PDB entry 8JB0 | electron microscopy, 4.20 A resolution (low resolution: residue-level contacts below are approximate; hydrogen-bond / salt-bridge calls are withheld) | chains P and U of the 24 polymer chains in the assembly

[Chain P (and U)]
Name: Bacterioferritin
Source organism: Streptomyces coelicolor
Notes: EC 1.16.3.1; chain U of this document is another copy of the same molecule, construct and numbering; everything in this record applies to it too
UniProt: Q9S2N0 (BFR_STRCO); residues 1-167 here = UniProt positions 1-167
Chain sequence (167 residues; row label = number of the first residue in the row):
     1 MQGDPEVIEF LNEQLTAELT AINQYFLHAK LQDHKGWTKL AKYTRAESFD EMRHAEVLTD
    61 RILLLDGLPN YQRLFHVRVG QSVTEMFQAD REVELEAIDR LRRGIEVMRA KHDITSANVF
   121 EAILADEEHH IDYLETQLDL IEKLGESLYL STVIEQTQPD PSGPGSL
Unresolved in the structure: 162-167 (chain U: 158-167)
UniProt features mapped onto this chain:
  - binding site (Fe cation): Glu18, Glu51, His54, Glu94, Glu127, His130
  - binding site (heme b): Met52
Reported in the primary citation:
  - mutagenesis - K42A: decreased binding to Fe ion

[Chain P / chain U interface]
Residue-residue contacts (14; chain P residue first):
  His34(P) with Thr136(U)
  Lys35(P) with Leu140(U)
  Gly36(P) with Leu140(U)
  Trp37(P) with Leu140(U)
  Gln81(P) with Lys143(U)
  Leu148(P) with Leu148(U)
  Ser151(P) with Leu144(U)
  Ile154(P) with Leu140(U); Leu144(U)
  Gln156(P) with Tyr43(U); Tyr133(U)
  Gln158(P) with Tyr43(U)
  Pro159(P) with Tyr43(U); Ala46(U)
Also at the interface, not in a pair above, chain P (14 interface residues in all): Ser147, Leu150, Thr157
Also at the interface, not in a pair above, chain U (12 interface residues in all): Lys39, Leu40, Gln137, Thr152

[Summary]
14 residues of chain P face 12 of chain U across their interface. Curated annotation (UniProt) lists 6 Fe
cation-binding residues and heme b-binding residue Met52(P) on chain P. The paper reports that K42A of chain P
reduces binding to Fe ion.
Both chains are Bacterioferritin (Streptomyces coelicolor). Entry 8JB0 (Cryo-EM structure of Holo form of
ScBfr in C1 symmetry) was determined by electron microscopy together with 8JAX, 7Y6F, 7Y6G, 7Y6P and 5XX9 from
the same study.
